PDB entry 1L1M | solution NMR | chains C and B of the 4 polymer chains in the assembly

== Chain C ==
Molecule: 23-nt DNA strand
Sequence (23 nucleotides; row label = number of the first residue in the row):
     1 GAATTGTGAGCGGATAACAATTT

== Chain B ==
Name: Lactose operon repressor
Source organism: Escherichia coli
Notes: fragment: N-terminal DNA-binding domain, Residues 1-62
UniProtKB: P03023 (LACI_ECOLI); residues 1-62 here = UniProt positions 1-62
Amino-acid sequence (62 residues; each row starts with the number of its first residue):
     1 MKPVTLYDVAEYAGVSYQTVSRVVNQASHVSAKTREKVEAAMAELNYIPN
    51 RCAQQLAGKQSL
Differences from the reference sequence: engineered mutation Cys-52 (Val in P03023)
Curated features (UniProtKB/Swiss-Prot):
  - DNA-binding region: Leu-6 to Asn-25 (H-T-H motif)
  - mutagenesis: Tyr-17 (Y17H: Broadening of specificity), Arg-22 (R22N: Recognizes an operator variant)
From the paper describing this entry:
  - binding site for the 23-nt DNA strand (chain C): Leu-6, Ser-16, Tyr-17, Gln-18, Thr-19, Ser-21, Arg-22, Asn-25, His-29, Val-30, Ser-31, Thr-34, Tyr-47, Asn-50, Ala-53, Gln-54, Leu-56, Ala-57
  - binding site for the 23-nt DNA strand: Leu-6, Tyr-7, Gln-18, Arg-22, His-29
  - specificity-determining residues: Tyr-7, Tyr-17, Gln-18
  - contacts within the chain: Tyr-7/Tyr-17 (pi stacking)
  - conformationally variable residues (side-chain flip): Tyr-7, Tyr-17

== How chain C and chain B interact ==
Pairs across the interface - 23 pairs, chain C then chain B:
  DG12(C) / Ala-53(B)  base contact
  DG12(C) / Leu-56(B)  base contact
  DG13(C) / Thr-5(B)  phosphate contact
  DG13(C) / Tyr-7(B)  sugar contact
  DG13(C) / Asn-50(B)  sugar contact
  DG13(C) / Ala-53(B)  sugar contact
  DG13(C) / Ala-57(B)  base contact
  DA14(C) / Leu-6(B)  phosphate contact
  DA14(C) / Tyr-7(B)  phosphate contact
  DA14(C) / Tyr-17(B)  base contact
  DA14(C) / Tyr-47(B)  phosphate contact
  DA14(C) / Gln-54(B)  phosphate contact
  DA14(C) / Ala-57(B)  sugar contact
  DT15(C) / Tyr-17(B)  base contact
  DT15(C) / Ser-21(B)  phosphate contact
  DT15(C) / Asn-25(B)  phosphate contact
  DT15(C) / Lys-59(B)  phosphate contact
  DA16(C) / Gln-18(B)  base contact
  DA16(C) / Asn-25(B)  phosphate contact
  DA16(C) / Gln-26(B)  phosphate contact
  DA17(C) / Gln-18(B)  base contact
  DA17(C) / Arg-22(B)  base contact
  DC18(C) / Arg-22(B)  base contact

== Overview ==
7 residues of chain C face 16 of chain B across their interface. The paper reports a binding site for the
23-nt DNA strand (chain C) at Leu-6(B), Ser-16(B) and Tyr-17(B) among others; a binding site for the 23-nt DNA
strand at Leu-6(B), Tyr-7(B) and Gln-18(B) among others.
Here chain C is a 23-nt DNA strand and chain B is Lactose operon repressor (Escherichia coli). Entry 1L1M
(Solution structure of a dimer of lac repressor DNA-binding domain complexed to its natural operator O1) was
determined by solution NMR.
